4I5N - chains A and B of the 4 polymer chains in the assembly; structure by X-ray diffraction, 2.80 A resolution.

Chain A:
Protein: Serine/threonine-protein phosphatase 2A 65 kDa regulatory subunit A alpha isoform
From: Homo sapiens
Notes: fragment: PP2A A alpha subunit (9-589)
UniProtKB: P30153 (2AAA_HUMAN); residues 9-589 here = UniProt positions 9-589
Chain sequence (584 residues; each row starts with the number of its first residue):
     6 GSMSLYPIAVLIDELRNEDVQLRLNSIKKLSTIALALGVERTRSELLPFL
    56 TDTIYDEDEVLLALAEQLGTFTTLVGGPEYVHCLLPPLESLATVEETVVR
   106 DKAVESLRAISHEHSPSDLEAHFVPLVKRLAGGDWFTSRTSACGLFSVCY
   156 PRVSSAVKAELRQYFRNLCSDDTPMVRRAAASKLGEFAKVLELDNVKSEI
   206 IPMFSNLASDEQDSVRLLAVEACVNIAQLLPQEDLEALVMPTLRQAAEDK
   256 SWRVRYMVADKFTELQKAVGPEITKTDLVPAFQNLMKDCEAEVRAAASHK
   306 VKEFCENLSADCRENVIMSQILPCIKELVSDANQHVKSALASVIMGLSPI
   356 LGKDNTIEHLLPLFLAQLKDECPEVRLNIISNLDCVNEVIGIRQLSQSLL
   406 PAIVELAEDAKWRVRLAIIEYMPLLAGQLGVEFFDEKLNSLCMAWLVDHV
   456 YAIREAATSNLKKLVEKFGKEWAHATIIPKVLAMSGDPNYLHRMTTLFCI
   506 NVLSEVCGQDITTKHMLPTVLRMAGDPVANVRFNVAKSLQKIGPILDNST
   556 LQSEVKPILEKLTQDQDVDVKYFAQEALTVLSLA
Unresolved in the structure: 6-7
Modified residues: Mse8, Mse180, Mse208, Mse245, Mse262, Mse291, Mse323, Mse350, Mse427, Mse448, Mse489, Mse499, Mse521, Mse528 (selenomethionine; parent Met)
Curated features (UniProtKB/Swiss-Prot):
  - modified residue: Lys280 (N6-acetyllysine)
  - natural variant: Val132 (V132L: In HJS2), Pro179 (P179L: In HJS2), Mse180 (M180T: In HJS2; M180V: In HJS2), Arg182 (R182W: In HJS2), Arg258 (R258H: In HJS2), Val470 (V470A: In HJS2; uncertain significance), Arg498 (R498L: In HJS2)

Chain B:
Protein: Serine/threonine-protein phosphatase 2A regulatory subunit B'' subunit beta - Cell division control protein 6 homolog chimeric construct
From: Homo sapiens
Notes: fragment: UNP Q9Y5P8 residues 122-490 and UNP Q99741 residues 70-90
UniProtKB: chimeric construct of Q9Y5P8, Q99741: residues 122-490 from Q9Y5P8 (P2R3B_HUMAN) positions 122-490 (same numbers); residues 512-532 from Q99741 positions 70-90 (UniProt number = residue number - 442)
Chain sequence (413 residues; row label = number of the first residue in the row):
   120 GSSQSIPTFYFPRGRPQDSVNVDAVISKIESTFARFPHERATMDDMGLVA
   170 KACGCPLYWKGPLFYGAGGERTGSVSVHKFVAMWRKILQNCHDDAAKFVH
   220 LLMSPGCNYLVQEDFVPFLQDVVNTHPGLSFLKEASEFHSRYITTVIQRI
   270 FYAVNRSWSGRITCAELRRSSFLQNVALLEEEADINQLTEFFSYEHFYVI
   320 YCKFWELDTDHDLLIDADDLARHNDHALSTKMIDRIFSGAVTRGRKVQKE
   370 GKISYADFVWFLISEEDKKTPTSIEYWFRCMDLDGDGALSMFELEYFYEE
   420 QCRRLDSMAIEALPFQDCLCQMLDLVKPRTEGKITLQDLKRCKLANVFFD
   470 TFFNIEKYLDHEQKEQISLLRSTGNASDSSSDSSSSEGDGTVLPPCSPPK
   520 QGKKENGPPHSHT
Unresolved in the structure: 120, 136-137, 478-532
Sequence notes: linker (491-511)
Modified residues: Mse162, Mse165, Mse202, Mse222, Mse351, Mse400, Mse410, Mse427, Mse441 (selenomethionine; parent Met)
Metal / ion sites: Ca2+ site 1: Asp327, Asp329, Asp331, Leu333; Ca2+ site 2: Asp401, Asp403, Asp405, Ala407, Glu412
Curated features (UniProtKB/Swiss-Prot):
  - binding site (Ca(2+)): Asp401, Asp403, Asp405, Glu412
  - modified residue: Ser516 (Phosphoserine)
What the authors report for this chain:
  - mutagenesis - D443K: abolished catalytic activity on pCdc6
  - mutagenesis - D443K: unchanged catalytic activity on pThr peptide
  - mutagenesis - F128A: decreased catalytic activity on pCdc6
  - mutagenesis - D443K: unchanged binding to Cdc6

How chain A and chain B interact:
Residue-residue contacts (57; chain A residue first):
  Leu10(A) with Ser121(B); Ser124(B)
  Ile13(A) with Ile125(B), hydrophobic
  Ile17(A) with Ile125(B), hydrophobic; Phe128(B), hydrophobic
  Ala41(A) with Ser121(B)
  Leu42(A) with Phe128(B), hydrophobic
  Arg46(A) with Ser121(B), hydrogen bond (side chain-backbone); Ser122(B); Ile125(B), hydrogen bond (side chain-backbone); Pro126(B); Thr127(B)
  Ser49(A) with Tyr129(B)
  Glu50(A) with Thr127(B); Phe128(B), hydrogen bond (side chain-backbone); Tyr129(B), hydrogen bond (side chain-backbone)
  Pro53(A) with Tyr129(B)
  Phe54(A) with Phe128(B); Tyr129(B)
  Ile59(A) with Ala284(B), hydrophobic; Arg288(B)
  Asp61(A) with Arg288(B); Lys459(B), salt bridge
  Glu62(A) with Arg460(B), salt bridge
  Asp63(A) with Gln456(B)
  Glu64(A) with Arg460(B), salt bridge
  Glu100(A) with Trp277(B); Glu394(B); Arg398(B), salt bridge; Leu455(B)
  Glu101(A) with Leu455(B); Gln456(B)
  Thr102(A) with Gly404(B); Asp405(B); Gly406(B), hydrogen bond (side chain-backbone)
  Asp139(A) with Arg362(B); Gly363(B), hydrogen bond (backbone-backbone)
  Trp140(A) with Trp277(B), hydrogen bond (side chain-backbone); Val360(B); Thr361(B); Arg362(B); Arg398(B)
  Phe141(A) with Gly358(B); Ala359(B); Arg398(B)
  Asp177(A) with Arg364(B); Gln367(B); Lys368(B)
  Thr178(A) with Ser357(B), hydrogen bond (side chain-backbone); Gly358(B)
  Mse180(A) with Arg354(B); Leu402(B); Asp403(B); Gly404(B)
  Arg183(A) with Asp403(B), hydrogen bond (side chain-backbone)
  Ser219(A) with Asp403(B)
  Arg258(A) with Phe411(B)
Interface residues without a listed pair, chain A (33 interface residues in all): Ala14, Leu51, Asp57, Arg105, Pro179, Asp218
Interface residues without a listed pair, chain B (39 interface residues in all): Arg275, Ser278, Glu285, Asp401, Arg448
Interface features reported in the paper:
  - hot spots on chain B (mutagenesis) - F128A, R398D: decreased binding to GST-tagged PP2A core enzyme

Summary:
The interface between chain A and chain B involves 33 residues on one side and 39 on the other; the contacts
include 9 hydrogen bonds and 4 salt bridges. Polar contacts include Asp61(A)-Lys459(B), Glu62(A)-Arg460(B) and
Glu64(A)-Arg460(B). The paper reports that F128A and R398D of chain B reduce binding to GST-tagged PP2A core
enzyme; D443K of chain B abolishes catalytic activity on pCdc6.
Chain A is Serine/threonine-protein phosphatase 2A 65 kDa regulatory subunit A alpha isoform and chain B is
Serine/threonine-protein phosphatase 2A regulatory subunit B'' subunit beta - Cell division control protein 6
homolog chimeric construct, both from Homo sapiens; the structure, Structural mechanism of trimeric PP2A
holoenzyme involving PR70: insight for Cdc6 dephosphorylation, was determined by X-ray diffraction, deposited
together with 4I5J, 4I5K and 4I5L.
